PDB entry 3UW5 | X-ray diffraction, 1.71 A resolution | chains A and Z

Chain A:
Molecule: Baculoviral IAP repeat-containing protein 7, Baculoviral IAP repeat-containing protein 4
From: Homo sapiens
Notes: fragment: BIR domain 63-179
UniProtKB: chimeric construct of Q96CA5, P98170: residues 63-159 from Q96CA5 (BIRC7_HUMAN) positions 63-159 (same numbers); residues 160-172 from P98170 positions 336-348 (UniProt number = residue number + 176)
Sequence (116 residues; row label = number of the first residue in the row):
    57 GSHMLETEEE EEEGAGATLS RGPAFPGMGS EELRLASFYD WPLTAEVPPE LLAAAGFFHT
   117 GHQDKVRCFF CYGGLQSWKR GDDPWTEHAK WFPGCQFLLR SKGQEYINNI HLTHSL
Unresolved in the structure: 57-77, 168-172
Construct notes: expression tag (57-62); engineered mutation Gly150 (Ser in Q96CA5)
Reported in the primary citation:
  - binding site for Gdc-0152 (chain Z): Asp138
  - binding site for Gdc-0152 (chain Z): Thr116, Lys121, Arg123, Gly130, Leu131, Gln132, Trp134, Glu143 (citing earlier work)

Chain Z:
Molecule: Gdc-0152
Sequence (4 residues; numbered 1 to 4; the number before each row is that of its first residue):
     1 AXPX
Modified / non-standard residues: Ala1 (n-methyl-l-alanine; MAA); CHG (cyclohexyl-glycine) at position 2; 0DQ (4-phenyl-1,2,3-thiadiazol-5-amine) at position 4

Chain A / chain Z interface:
Contacting residue pairs (20):
  Thr116(A) - 0DQ_4(Z)
  Lys121(A) - 0DQ_4(Z)
  Val122(A) - 0DQ_4(Z)
  Arg123(A) - 0DQ_4(Z)
  Gly130(A) - Pro3(Z)
  Gly130(A) - 0DQ_4(Z)
  Leu131(A) - CHG_2(Z)
  Leu131(A) - Pro3(Z)
  Leu131(A) - 0DQ_4(Z)
  Gln132(A) - Ala1(Z)
  Gln132(A) - CHG_2(Z)  hydrogen bond (backbone-backbone)
  Gln132(A) - 0DQ_4(Z)
  Ser133(A) - Ala1(Z)
  Ser133(A) - CHG_2(Z)
  Trp134(A) - Ala1(Z)
  Lys135(A) - Ala1(Z)
  Asp138(A) - Ala1(Z)  hydrogen bond (side chain-backbone)
  Glu143(A) - Ala1(Z)  hydrogen bond (side chain-backbone)
  Trp147(A) - Ala1(Z)  hydrogen bond (side chain-backbone)
  Trp147(A) - Pro3(Z)  hydrophobic

Summary:
13 residues of chain A face 4 of chain Z across their interface, with 4 hydrogen bonds. Among the polar pairs
are Asp138(A)-Ala1(Z), Glu143(A)-Ala1(Z) and Trp147(A)-Ala1(Z). The paper reports a binding site for Gdc-0152
(chain Z) at Asp138(A), Thr116(A) and Lys121(A) among others.
Chain A is Baculoviral IAP repeat-containing protein 7, Baculoviral IAP repeat-containing protein 4 (Homo
sapiens) and chain Z is Gdc-0152; the structure, Crystal structure of the BIR domain of MLIAP bound to
GDC0152, was determined by X-ray diffraction, deposited together with 3UW4.
